PDB entry 8TQ6 | X-ray diffraction, 3.20 A resolution | chains A and B of the 5 polymer chains in the assembly

# Chain A
Name: HLA class I histocompatibility antigen B alpha chain (HLA-B*44:05)
Source organism: Homo sapiens
UniProtKB: Q860B7 (Q860B7_HUMAN); residues 2-274 here correspond to UniProt positions 1-273 (UniProt number = residue number - 1)
Sequence (274 residues; row label = number of the first residue in the row):
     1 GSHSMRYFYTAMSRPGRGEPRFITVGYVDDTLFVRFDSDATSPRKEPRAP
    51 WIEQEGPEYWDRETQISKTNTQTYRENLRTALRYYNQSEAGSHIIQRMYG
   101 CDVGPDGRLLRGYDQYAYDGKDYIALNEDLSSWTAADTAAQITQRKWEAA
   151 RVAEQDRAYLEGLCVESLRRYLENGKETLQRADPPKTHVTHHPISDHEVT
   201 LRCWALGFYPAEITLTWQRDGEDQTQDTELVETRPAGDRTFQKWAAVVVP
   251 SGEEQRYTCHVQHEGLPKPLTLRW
Construct notes: expression tag (1)
Disulfide bonds: C101-C164, C203-C259
From the paper describing this entry:
  - mutagenesis - Q144K: decreased stability (from molecular simulation)

# Chain B
Name: Beta-2-microglobulin
Source organism: Homo sapiens
UniProtKB: P61769 (B2MG_HUMAN); residues 1-99 here correspond to UniProt positions 21-119 (UniProt number = residue number + 20)
Sequence (100 residues; row label = number of the first residue in the row; numbering starts at 0):
     0 MIQRTPKIQVYSRHPAENGKSNFLNCYVSGFHPSDIEVDLLKNGERIEKV
    50 EHSDLSFSKDWSFYLLYYTEFTPTEKDEYACRVNHVTLSQPKIVKWDRDM
Construct notes: initiating methionine (0)
UniProt features mapped onto this chain:
  - modified residue: Q2 (Pyrrolidone carboxylic acid)
  - glycosylation: I1 (N-linked (Glc) (glycation) isoleucine), K19 (N-linked (Glc) (glycation) lysine), K41 (N-linked (Glc) (glycation) lysine), K48 (N-linked (Glc) (glycation) lysine), K58 (N-linked (Glc) (glycation) lysine), K91 (N-linked (Glc) (glycation) lysine), K94 (N-linked (Glc) (glycation) lysine)
Disulfide bonds: C25-C80

# Interface between chain A and chain B
Contacting residue pairs (55; chain A residue first):
  F8(A) with F56(B), hydrophobic
  Y9(A) with F56(B)
  T10(A) with L54(B); F56(B); F62(B)
  M12(A) with S33(B); L54(B), hydrophobic
  I23(A) with L54(B), hydrophobic
  V25(A) with D53(B); L54(B)
  Y27(A) with S55(B); Y63(B), hydrogen bond
  R35(A) with D53(B), salt bridge
  I94(A) with H31(B); P32(B), hydrophobic; S33(B); F62(B), hydrophobic
  Q96(A) with H31(B); F56(B); W60(B), hydrogen bond (side chain-backbone); F62(B)
  R97(A) with F56(B)
  Q115(A) with W60(B)
  A117(A) with W60(B)
  D119(A) with M0(B); I1(B); H31(B)
  G120(A) with H31(B), hydrogen bond (backbone-side chain); W60(B)
  K121(A) with I1(B)
  D122(A) with W60(B), hydrogen bond
  H192(A) with D98(B)
  R202(A) with D98(B), hydrogen bond (side chain-backbone); M99(B)
  W204(A) with D98(B); M99(B)
  L206(A) with P14(B)
  V231(A) with Q8(B)
  E232(A) with Q8(B), hydrogen bond (backbone-side chain)
  T233(A) with Y26(B)
  R234(A) with Q8(B); Y10(B); Y26(B); M99(B), hydrogen bond (side chain-backbone)
  P235(A) with Y10(B), hydrogen bond (backbone-side chain); Y26(B)
  A236(A) with R12(B); N24(B), hydrogen bond (backbone-side chain)
  G237(A) with R12(B); L65(B)
  D238(A) with R12(B)
  Q242(A) with Y10(B); S11(B); R12(B), hydrogen bond (side chain-backbone)
  W244(A) with M99(B), hydrogen bond (side chain-backbone)
Other interface residues (no listed pair), chain A (35 interface residues in all): R17, L32, M98, Y116
Other interface residues (no listed pair), chain B (24 interface residues in all): D34, D59

# In short
35 residues of chain A and 24 residues of chain B are in contact; the contacts include 11 hydrogen bonds and 1
salt bridge. Among the polar pairs are R35(A)-D53(B), Y27(A)-Y63(B) and Q96(A)-W60(B). From the paper: Q144K
of chain A reduces stability.
Chain A is HLA class I histocompatibility antigen B alpha chain (HLA-B*44:05) and chain B is
Beta-2-microglobulin, both from Homo sapiens; the structure, Crystal structure of Fab.B1.23.2 in complex with
MHC-I (HLA-B*44:05), was determined by X-ray diffraction.
